8DL8 - chains C and D of the 3 polymer chains in the assembly; structure by electron microscopy, 3.00 A resolution.

== Chain C ==
Molecule: 11F9 light-chain
Organism: Mus musculus
Amino-acid sequence (213 residues; numbered 21 to 233; the number before each row is that of its first residue):
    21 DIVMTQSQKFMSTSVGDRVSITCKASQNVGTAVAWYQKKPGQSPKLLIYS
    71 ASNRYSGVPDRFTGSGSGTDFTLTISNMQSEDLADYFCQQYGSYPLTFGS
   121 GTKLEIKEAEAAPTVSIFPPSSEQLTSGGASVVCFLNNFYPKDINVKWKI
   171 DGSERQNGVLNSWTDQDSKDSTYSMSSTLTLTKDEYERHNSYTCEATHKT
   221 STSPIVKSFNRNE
Cystine bridges: C43-C108

== Chain D ==
Molecule: 11F9 heavy-chain
Organism: Mus musculus
Amino-acid sequence (238 residues; row label = number of the first residue in the row):
     1 MKCSWVIFFLMAVVTGVNSEVQLQQSGAELVRPGALVKLSCKASGFNIKD
    51 YYMHWVKERPEQGLEWIGWIDPENGNTIYDPKFQGKASITADTSSNTAYL
   101 QLSSLTSEDTAVYYCARKRGYYGPYFDYWGQGTTLTVSSKTTAPSVYPLA
   151 PVCGDTTGSSVTLGCLVKGYFPEPVTLTWNSGSLSSGVHTFPAVLQSGLY
   201 TLSSSVTVTSSTWPSQSITCNVAHPASSTKVDKKIEPA
Unresolved in the structure: 1-19
Cystine bridges: C41-C115

== How chain C and chain D interact ==
Contacting residue pairs - 32 pairs, chain C then chain D:
  A54(C) - P124(D)
  Y56(C) - Y125(D)
  Y56(C) - F126(D)  hydrogen bond (side chain-backbone)
  Y56(C) - W129(D)  hydrophobic
  K58(C) - E58(D)  salt bridge
  K58(C) - Y114(D)  hydrogen bond
  S63(C) - W129(D)
  S63(C) - G130(D)
  P64(C) - W129(D)
  L66(C) - Y125(D)  hydrophobic
  L66(C) - F126(D)
  Y69(C) - P124(D)  hydrophobic
  Y69(C) - Y125(D)  hydrophobic
  Y75(C) - Y125(D)
  Y75(C) - D127(D)
  Y111(C) - Y122(D)
  Y111(C) - G123(D)
  Y111(C) - P124(D)
  G112(C) - Y122(D)
  Y114(C) - W66(D)  hydrophobic
  Y114(C) - W69(D)
  Y114(C) - Y121(D)  hydrogen bond (side chain-backbone)
  Y114(C) - Y122(D)  hydrophobic
  P115(C) - W66(D)  hydrophobic
  P115(C) - D80(D)
  L116(C) - W66(D)
  L116(C) - K118(D)
  F118(C) - L64(D)
  I137(C) - P151(D)
  F138(C) - P151(D)  hydrophobic
  S141(C) - L149(D)
  S182(C) - P192(D)
Interface residues without a listed pair, chain C (25 interface residues in all): Q62, Q109, G119, S120, P139, Q144, S196
Interface residues without a listed pair, chain D (26 interface residues in all): H54, V56, G63, P81, Y147, P148, F191

== Summary ==
Chain C and chain D form an interface of 25 and 26 residues respectively, with 3 hydrogen bonds and 1 salt
bridge. Among the polar pairs are K58(C)-E58(D), Y56(C)-F126(D) and K58(C)-Y114(D).
Chain C is 11F9 light-chain and chain D is 11F9 heavy-chain, both from Mus musculus; the structure, Cryo-EM
structure of human ferroportin/slc40 bound to Co2+ in nanodisc, was determined by electron microscopy (same
publication as 8DL7).
